PDB entry 1E4X | X-ray diffraction, 1.90 A resolution | chains H and P of the 3 polymer chains in the assembly

[Chain H]
Protein: TAB2
Source organism: Mus musculus
Notes: fragment: ig kappa heavy chain
Amino-acid sequence (217 residues; numbered 1 to 217 plus 4 insertion-coded residues; 4 numbers in that range are skipped by the numbering (no residue carries them; nothing is unmodelled there); the number before each row is that of its first residue; a row labelled like 82A-82C holds insertion residues (82A, then the next letters in order)):
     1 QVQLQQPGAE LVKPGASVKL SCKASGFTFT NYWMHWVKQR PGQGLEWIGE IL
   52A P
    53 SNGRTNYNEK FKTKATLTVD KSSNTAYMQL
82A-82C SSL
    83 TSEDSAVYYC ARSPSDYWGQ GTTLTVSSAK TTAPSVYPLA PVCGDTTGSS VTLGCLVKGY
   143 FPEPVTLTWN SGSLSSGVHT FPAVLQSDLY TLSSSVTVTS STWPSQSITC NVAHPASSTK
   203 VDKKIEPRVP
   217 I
Unresolved in the structure: 217
Disulfide bonds: Cys22-Cys92, Cys137-Cys192

[Chain P]
Protein: Cyclic peptide
Amino-acid sequence (7 residues; row label = number of the first residue in the row):
     1 VVSHFND

[Interface between chain H and chain P]
Residue-residue contacts - 12 pairs, chain H then chain P:
  Trp33(H) - Asn6(P)  hydrogen bond (side chain-backbone)
  Trp33(H) - Asp7(P)
  Glu50(H) - Asn6(P)  hydrogen bond
  Asn58(H) - Asn6(P)
  Ser95(H) - Ser3(P)
  Ser95(H) - His4(P)
  Ser95(H) - Asp7(P)  hydrogen bond
  Pro96(H) - Val2(P)  hydrophobic
  Pro96(H) - Ser3(P)
  Pro96(H) - Asp7(P)
  Asp98(H) - Ser3(P)  hydrogen bond
  Asp98(H) - His4(P)
Interface residues without a listed pair, chain H (8 interface residues in all): His35, Ser97

[In short]
The interface between chain H and chain P involves 8 residues on one side and 5 on the other, with 4 hydrogen
bonds. Polar pairs include Trp33(H)-Asn6(P), Glu50(H)-Asn6(P) and Ser95(H)-Asp7(P).
Chain H is TAB2 (Mus musculus) and chain P is Cyclic peptide; the structure, crossreactive binding of a
circularized peptide to an anti-TGFalpha antibody Fab-fragment, was determined by X-ray diffraction (same
publication as 1E4W).
